7SP8 - chains A and C of the 3 polymer chains in the assembly; structure by electron microscopy, 2.70 A resolution.

Chain A:
Molecule: Hyaluronan synthase
From: Paramecium bursaria Chlorella virus CZ-2
Reference sequence: M1H2Q1 (M1H2Q1_9PHYC); residues 2-561 here = UniProt positions 2-561
Chain sequence (570 residues; numbered 0 to 569; the number before each row is that of its first residue; numbering starts at 0):
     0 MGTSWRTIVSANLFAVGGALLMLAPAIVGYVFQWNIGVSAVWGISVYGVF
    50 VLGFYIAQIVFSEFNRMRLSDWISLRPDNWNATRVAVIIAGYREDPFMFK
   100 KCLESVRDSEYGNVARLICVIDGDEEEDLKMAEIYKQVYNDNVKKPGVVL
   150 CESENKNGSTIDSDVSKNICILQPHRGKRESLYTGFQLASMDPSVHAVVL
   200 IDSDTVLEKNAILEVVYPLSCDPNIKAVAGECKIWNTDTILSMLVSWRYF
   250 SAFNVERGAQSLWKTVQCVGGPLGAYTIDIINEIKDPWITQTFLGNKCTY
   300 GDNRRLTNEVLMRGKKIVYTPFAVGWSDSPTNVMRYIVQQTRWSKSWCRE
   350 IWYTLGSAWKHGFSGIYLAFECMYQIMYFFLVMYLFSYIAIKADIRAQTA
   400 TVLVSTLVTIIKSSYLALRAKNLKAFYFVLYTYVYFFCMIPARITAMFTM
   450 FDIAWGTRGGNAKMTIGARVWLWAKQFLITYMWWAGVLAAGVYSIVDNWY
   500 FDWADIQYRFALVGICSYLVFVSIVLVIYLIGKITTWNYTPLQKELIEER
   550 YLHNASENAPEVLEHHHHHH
Unresolved in the structure: 0-37, 452-466, 553-569
Construct notes: initiating methionine (0); expression tag (1, 562-569); engineered mutation Asn302 (Asp in M1H2Q1)
Ion coordination: Mn2+ site 1: Glu93, Asp203; Mn2+ site 2: Asp203 (together with uridine-diphosphate-N-acetylglucosamine)
Small-molecule neighbours:
  - 1,2-Distearoyl-sn-glycerophosphoethanolamine (3PE): Ile388, Ile394, Gln397, Gly490, Ser493, Ile494, Asn497, Trp498, Tyr499, Phe500, Trp502, Tyr507
  - uridine-diphosphate-N-acetylglucosamine (UD1): Ala89, Gly90, Tyr91, Glu93, Asp121, His174, Gly176, Lys177, Asp201, Ser202, Asp203, Cys231, Tyr248, Gly270, Pro271, Asp301, Asn302, Ser326, Asp327, Gln338, Arg341, Trp342
From the paper describing this entry:
  - contacts within the chain: Asp94-Arg549, Phe292-Arg348, Phe292-Tyr352, Cys297-Arg348, Cys297-Thr298
  - mutagenesis - E93A, D201A, R247A, R247K, R256K, C297A, D302N, D327A, W346L: abolished catalytic activity
  - binding site for uridine-diphosphate-N-acetylglucosamine: Glu93, Asp121, Asp203, Cys231, Tyr248, Pro271, Asp301, Ser326, Asp327, Gln338, Arg341, Trp342
  - Mn2+ coordination: Glu93, Asp203, Asp327
  - mutagenesis - D94A (about 20%), Y248A (roughly 20%): decreased catalytic activity
  - conformationally variable residues (loop rearrangement): Cys267 to Pro271
  - binding site for uridine-diphosphate-N-acetylglucosamine: Lys177 (from molecular simulation)

Chain C:
Molecule: Nanobody 881
From: Lama glama
Notes: antibody fragment or engineered binder
Chain sequence (137 residues; each row starts with the number of its first residue; note: 3 numbers in that range are skipped by the numbering (no residue carries them; nothing is unmodelled there); a row labelled like 60A-60D holds insertion residues (60A, then the next letters in order)):
     1 QVQLVESGGGLVQAGGSLRLACAASGRIFSSDTLAWFRRAPGKEREFVAA
    51 SRWSGGGTDY
60A-60D ADSV
    64 KGRFTFSRDNTRNTMCLEMNSLKPEDTAVYYCALRTARDSYYYTRNPTGY
   114 DYWGQGTQVTVSSHHHHHHEPEA
Unresolved in the structure: 60A-60D, 122-136
Cystine bridges: Cys22-Cys95

Chain A / chain C interface:
Pairs across the interface (29):
  Arg83(A) - Tyr105(C)
  Glu103(A) - Arg27(C)  salt bridge
  Glu103(A) - Phe29(C)
  Arg106(A) - Phe29(C)
  Arg106(A) - Ser31(C)
  Arg106(A) - Asp32(C)  salt bridge
  Arg106(A) - Thr99(C)  hydrogen bond
  Arg106(A) - Arg101(C)
  Asp107(A) - Arg27(C)  salt bridge
  Asp107(A) - Phe29(C)
  Asp107(A) - Ser30(C)
  Glu109(A) - Ser30(C)
  Glu109(A) - Ser54(C)
  Val113(A) - Tyr104(C)
  Ala114(A) - Tyr104(C)
  Ala114(A) - Tyr105(C)
  Lys135(A) - Arg101(C)  hydrogen bond (backbone-side chain)
  Gln136(A) - Arg101(C)  hydrogen bond (backbone-side chain)
  Val137(A) - Arg101(C)  hydrogen bond (backbone-side chain)
  Tyr138(A) - Tyr104(C)
  Asn139(A) - Arg101(C)
  Ser165(A) - Ser103(C)  hydrogen bond (backbone-side chain)
  Ser165(A) - Tyr105(C)
  Lys166(A) - Asp102(C)  salt bridge
  Lys166(A) - Ser103(C)
  Asn167(A) - Arg101(C)  hydrogen bond (side chain-backbone)
  Asn167(A) - Asp102(C)  hydrogen bond (backbone-backbone)
  Asn167(A) - Tyr104(C)
  Asp191(A) - Tyr105(C)
Interface residues without a listed pair, chain A (21 interface residues in all): Ser108, Gly111, Arg115, Val164, Lys208
Interface residues without a listed pair, chain C (14 interface residues in all): Arg52, Ala100

Summary:
Chain A and chain C form an interface of 21 and 14 residues respectively, with 7 hydrogen bonds and 4 salt
bridges. Among the polar pairs are Glu103(A)-Arg27(C), Arg106(A)-Asp32(C) and Asp107(A)-Arg27(C). The paper
reports a binding site for uridine-diphosphate-N-acetylglucosamine at Glu93(A), Asp121(A) and Asp203(A) among
others; E93A, D201A and R247A of chain A, among others, abolish catalytic activity; 11 substitutions were
tested in all.
Chain A is Hyaluronan synthase (Paramecium bursaria Chlorella virus CZ-2) and chain C is Nanobody 881 (Lama
glama); the structure, Chlorella virus Hyaluronan Synthase bound to UDP-GlcNAc, was determined by electron
microscopy, deposited together with 7SP6, 7SP7, 7SP9 and 7SPA.
